PDB entry 9CR0 | electron microscopy, 2.08 A resolution | chains A and D of the 4 polymer chains in the assembly

# Chain A
Name: Nitrogenase molybdenum-iron protein alpha chain
Source organism: Azotobacter vinelandii
Notes: EC 1.18.6.1
Reference sequence: P07328 (NIFD_AZOVI); residues 1-492 here = UniProt positions 1-492
Sequence (492 residues; row label = number of the first residue in the row):
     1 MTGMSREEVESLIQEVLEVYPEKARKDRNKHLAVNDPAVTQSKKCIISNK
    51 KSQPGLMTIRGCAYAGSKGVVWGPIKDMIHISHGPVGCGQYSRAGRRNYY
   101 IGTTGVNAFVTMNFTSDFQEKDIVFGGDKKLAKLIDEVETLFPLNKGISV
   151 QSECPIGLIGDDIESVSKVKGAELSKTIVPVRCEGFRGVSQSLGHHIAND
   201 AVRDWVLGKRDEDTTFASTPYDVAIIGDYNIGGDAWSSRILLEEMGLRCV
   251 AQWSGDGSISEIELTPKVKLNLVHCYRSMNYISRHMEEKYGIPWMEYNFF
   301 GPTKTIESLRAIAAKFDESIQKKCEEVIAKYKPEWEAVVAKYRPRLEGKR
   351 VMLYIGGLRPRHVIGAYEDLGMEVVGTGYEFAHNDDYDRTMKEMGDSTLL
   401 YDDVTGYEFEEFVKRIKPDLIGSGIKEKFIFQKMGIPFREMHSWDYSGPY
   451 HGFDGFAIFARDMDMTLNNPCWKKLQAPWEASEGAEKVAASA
Unresolved in the structure: 1-3, 481-492
Swiss-Prot annotation at these positions:
  - binding site ([8Fe-7S] cluster): Cys-62, Cys-88, Cys-154
  - binding site ([7Fe-Mo-9S-C-homocitryl] cluster): Cys-275, His-442
  - mutagenesis: His-195 (H195Q: No nitrogenase activity)
Metal / ion sites: fe(8)-S(7) cluster Fe: Cys-62, Cys-88, Cys-154 (shared with 4 residues of chain B); Fe ion near Cys-275 (its only coordinating residue here)
Residues lining bound ligands:
  - fe(8)-S(7) cluster (CLF): Cys-62, Tyr-64, Pro-85, Gly-87, Cys-88, Tyr-91, Glu-153, Cys-154, Gly-185
  - 3-hydroxy-3-carboxy-adipic acid (HCA): Ala-65, Gly-95, Arg-96, Gln-191, Gly-424, Ile-425, Lys-426, His-442
  - ICS (iron-sulfur-molybdenum cluster with interstitial carbon): Val-70, Arg-96, His-195, Tyr-229, Ile-231, Cys-275, Arg-277, Ser-278, Ile-355, Gly-356, Gly-357, Leu-358, Arg-359, Pro-360, Phe-381, Met-441, His-442

# Chain D
Name: Nitrogenase molybdenum-iron protein beta chain
Source organism: Azotobacter vinelandii
Notes: EC 1.18.6.1
Reference sequence: P07329 (NIFK_AZOVI); numbering as in UniProt (aligned over 1-523)
Sequence (523 residues; each row starts with the number of its first residue):
     1 MSQQVDKIKASYPLFLDQDYKDMLAKKRDGFEEKYPQDKIDEVFQWTTTK
    51 EYQELNFQREALTVNPAKACQPLGAVLCALGFEKTMPYVHGSQGCVAYFR
   101 SYFNRHFREPVSCVSDSMTEDAAVFGGQQNMKDGLQNCKATYKPDMIAVS
   151 TTCMAEVIGDDLNAFINNSKKEGFIPDEFPVPFAHTPSFVGSHVTGWDNM
   201 FEGIARYFTLKSMDDKVVGSNKKINIVPGFETYLGNFRVIKRMLSEMGVG
   251 YSLLSDPEEVLDTPADGQFRMYAGGTTQEEMKDAPNALNTVLLQPWHLEK
   301 TKKFVEGTWKHEVPKLNIPMGLDWTDEFLMKVSEISGQPIPASLTKERGR
   351 LVDMMTDSHTWLHGKRFALWGDPDFVMGLVKFLLELGCEPVHILCHNGNK
   401 RWKKAVDAILAASPYGKNATVYIGKDLWHLRSLVFTDKPDFMIGNSYGKF
   451 IQRDTLHKGKEFEVPLIRIGFPIFDRHHLHRSTTLGYEGAMQILTTLVNS
   501 ILERLDEETRGMQATDYNHDLVR
Unresolved in the structure: 1
Swiss-Prot annotation at these positions:
  - binding site ([8Fe-7S] cluster): Cys-70, Cys-95, Cys-153, Ser-188
Metal / ion sites: fe(8)-S(7) cluster Fe: Cys-70, Cys-95, Cys-153, Ser-188 (shared with 3 residues of chain C); Fe ion site 1: Arg-108, Glu-109 (shared with 2 residues of chain B); Fe ion site 2: Asp-353, Asp-357 (shared with 2 residues of chain B)
Residues lining bound ligands: fe(8)-S(7) cluster (CLF): Cys-70, Pro-72, Ser-92, Gly-94, Cys-95, Tyr-98, Phe-99, Thr-152, Cys-153, Ser-188

# Interface between chain A and chain D
Pairs across the interface - 48 pairs, chain A then chain D:
  Arg-93(A) with Leu-521(D)
  Ala-94(A) with Leu-521(D), hydrophobic
  Arg-97(A) with Asn-518(D); Asp-520(D), salt bridge
  Tyr-99(A) with Tyr-517(D); Asn-518(D), hydrogen bond; Asp-520(D), hydrogen bond
  Tyr-100(A) with Tyr-517(D)
  Gly-102(A) with Gln-513(D); Asp-516(D)
  Thr-103(A) with Met-512(D); Gln-513(D), hydrogen bond
  Thr-104(A) with Met-512(D)
  Phe-429(A) with Asp-357(D)
  Gln-432(A) with Thr-356(D); Asp-357(D), hydrogen bond
  Lys-433(A) with Asp-353(D), salt bridge
  Arg-439(A) with Thr-360(D)
  Tyr-446(A) with Trp-361(D); Val-522(D); Arg-523(D)
  Met-465(A) with Thr-360(D); His-363(D)
  Thr-466(A) with His-359(D), hydrogen bond
  Asn-468(A) with Tyr-415(D)
  Asn-469(A) with His-359(D); His-363(D)
  Pro-470(A) with Glu-385(D); Tyr-415(D)
  Cys-471(A) with Thr-356(D)
  Trp-472(A) with Thr-356(D)
  Lys-474(A) with Leu-322(D); Asp-323(D), salt bridge; Arg-348(D), hydrogen bond (backbone-side chain); Val-352(D)
  Leu-475(A) with Arg-348(D)
  Gln-476(A) with Arg-348(D)
  Ala-477(A) with Arg-348(D)
  Pro-478(A) with Asp-326(D); Met-330(D), hydrophobic; Arg-348(D)
  Trp-479(A) with Asp-326(D); Met-330(D), hydrophobic; Ile-340(D), hydrophobic; Thr-345(D), hydrogen bond; Arg-348(D); Tyr-487(D)
  Glu-480(A) with Thr-345(D)
Interface residues without a listed pair, chain A (30 interface residues in all): Ile-101, Asn-107, Trp-236
Interface residues without a listed pair, chain D (31 interface residues in all): Leu-329, Met-355, Leu-384, Gly-387

# In short
30 residues of chain A and 31 residues of chain D are in contact, with 7 hydrogen bonds and 3 salt bridges.
Polar pairs include Arg-97(A)/Asp-520(D), Lys-433(A)/Asp-353(D) and Lys-474(A)/Asp-323(D). Bound to chain A:
3-hydroxy-3-carboxy-adipic acid, compound ICS and fe(8)-S(7) cluster.
Here chain A is Nitrogenase molybdenum-iron protein alpha chain and chain D is Nitrogenase molybdenum-iron
protein beta chain, both from Azotobacter vinelandii. Entry 9CR0 (Azotobacter vinelandii Reduced MoFeP (C2
symmetry) obtained using the SPT Labtech chameleon of 20 mM sodium ...) was determined by electron microscopy
together with 9CQM, 9CQN, 9CQO, 9CQP, 9CQQ, 9CQR and 12 further entries from the same study.
